1D1S - chains B and D of the 4 polymer chains in the assembly; structure by X-ray diffraction, 2.50 A resolution.

[Chain B (and D)]
Protein: Alcohol dehydrogenase class IV sigma chain
Source organism: Homo sapiens
Notes: EC 1.1.1.1; chain D of this document is another copy of the same molecule, construct and numbering; everything in this record applies to it too
UniProtKB: P40394 (ADH7_HUMAN); numbering as in UniProt; present here: 2-116, 118-374
Chain sequence (373 residues; each row starts with the number of its first residue; note: 1 number in that range is skipped by the numbering (no residue carries it; nothing is unmodelled there)):
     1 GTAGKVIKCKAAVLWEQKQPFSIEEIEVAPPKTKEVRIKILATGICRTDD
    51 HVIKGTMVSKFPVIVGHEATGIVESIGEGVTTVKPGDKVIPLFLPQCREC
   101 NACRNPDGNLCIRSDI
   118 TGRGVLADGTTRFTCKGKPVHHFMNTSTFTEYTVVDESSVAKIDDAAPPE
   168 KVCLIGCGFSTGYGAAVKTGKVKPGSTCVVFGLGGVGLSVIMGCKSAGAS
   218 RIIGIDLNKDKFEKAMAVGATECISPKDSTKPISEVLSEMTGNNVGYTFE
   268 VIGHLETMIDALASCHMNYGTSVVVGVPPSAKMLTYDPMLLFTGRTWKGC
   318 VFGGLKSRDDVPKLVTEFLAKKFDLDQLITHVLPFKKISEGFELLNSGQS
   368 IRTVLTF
Bound ions: Zn2+ site 1: Glu16 (together with cacodylate ion); Zn2+ site 2: Cys46, His67, Cys174 (together with acetate ion); Zn2+ site 3: Cys97, Cys100, Cys103, Cys111; Zn2+ site 4: His138 (shared with Glu357(D), Glu360(D) of chain D); Zn2+ site 5: His271 (together with NAD, acetate ion); Zn2+ site 6: Asp341 (together with acetate ion) (shared with Glu99(D) of chain D)
Small-molecule neighbours: NAD (nicotinamide-adenine-dinucleotide): Cys46, Arg47, Thr48, His51, Cys174, Thr178, Gly199, Leu200, Gly201, Gly202, Val203, Gly204, Ile222, Asp223, Leu224, Asn225, Lys228, Pro243, Val268, Ile269, Gly270, His271, Thr274, Val292, Gly293, Val294, Cys317, Val318, Phe319, Leu362, Arg369

[Interface between chain B and chain D]
Residue-residue contacts (9; chain B residue first):
  Lys168(B) - Glu99(D)  hydrogen bond (side chain-backbone)
  Lys168(B) - Arg104(D)
  Lys212(B) - Glu78(D)  salt bridge
  Ala234(B) - Thr81(D)
  Asp341(B) - Glu99(D)
  Asp343(B) - Glu99(D)
  Asp343(B) - Arg104(D)  salt bridge
  Ile346(B) - Arg104(D)  hydrogen bond (backbone-side chain)
  Val349(B) - Arg104(D)
Also at the interface, not in a pair above, chain B (10 interface residues in all): Met233, Gln344, Thr347

[In short]
10 residues of chain B and 4 residues of chain D are in contact, with 2 hydrogen bonds and 2 salt bridges.
Polar pairs include Lys212(B)-Glu78(D), Asp343(B)-Arg104(D) and Lys168(B)-Glu99(D). Chain B binds NAD. The
Zn2+ site 2 is built by Cys46(B), His67(B) and Cys174(B).
Both chains are Alcohol dehydrogenase class IV sigma chain (Homo sapiens). Entry 1D1S (Wild-type human sigma
(class IV) alcohol dehydrogenase) was determined by X-ray diffraction (same publication as 1D1T).
